4CK9 - chain A; structure by X-ray diffraction, 2.74 A resolution.

Chain A:
Protein: Sterol 14-alpha demethylase
Source organism: Trypanosoma cruzi
Notes: EC 1.14.13.70
UniProt: Q7Z1V1 (CP51_TRYCC); numbering as in UniProt (aligned over 32-481)
Chain sequence (460 residues; each row starts with the number of its first residue):
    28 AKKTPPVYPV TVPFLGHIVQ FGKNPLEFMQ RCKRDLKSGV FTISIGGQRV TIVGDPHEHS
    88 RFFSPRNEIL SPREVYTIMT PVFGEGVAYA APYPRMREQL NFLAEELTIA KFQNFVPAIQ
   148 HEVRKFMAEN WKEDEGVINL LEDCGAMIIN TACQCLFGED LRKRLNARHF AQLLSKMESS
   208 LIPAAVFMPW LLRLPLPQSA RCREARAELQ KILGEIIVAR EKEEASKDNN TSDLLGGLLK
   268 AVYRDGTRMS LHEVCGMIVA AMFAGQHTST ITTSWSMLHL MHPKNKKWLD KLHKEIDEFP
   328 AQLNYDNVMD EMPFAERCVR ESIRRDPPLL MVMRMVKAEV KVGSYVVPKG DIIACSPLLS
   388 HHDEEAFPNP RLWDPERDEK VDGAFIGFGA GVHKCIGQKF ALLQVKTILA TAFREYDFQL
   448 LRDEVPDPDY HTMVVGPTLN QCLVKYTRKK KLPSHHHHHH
Not modelled in the structure: 28, 216-222, 251-258, 478-487
Differences from the reference sequence: expression tag (28-31, 482-487)
Metal / ion sites: heme Fe: Cys422 (together with LFT)
Residues lining bound ligands:
  - heme (HEM): Tyr103, Tyr116, Leu127, Leu130, Leu134, Ala288, Ala291, Gly292, Thr295, Ser296, Thr299, Ile350, Pro355, Leu356, Val359, Met360, Arg361, Ile413, Gly414, Phe415, Gly416, Val419, His420, Lys421, Cys422, Ile423, Gly424, Phe427, Ala428
  - LFT ((1S)-1-(4-chlorophenyl)-2-(1H-imidazol-1-yl)ethyl [4-(propan-2-yl)phenyl]carbamate): Tyr103, Met106, Ala115, Tyr116, Met123, Gln126, Leu127, Leu130, Met284, Ala287, Phe290, Ala291, Thr295, Leu356, Cys422, Met460
UniProt features mapped onto this chain:
  - binding site (heme): Cys422
  - natural variant: Asp62 (D62E: In allele 2), Ala117 (A117S: In allele 2), Glu160 (E160K: In allele 2)
  - mutagenesis: Ile105 (I105F: Increases activity on norlanosterol and obtusifoliol)
What the authors report for this chain:
  - binding site for LFT: Met106, Tyr116, Leu127, Ala287, Ala291, Thr295, Leu356, Met460
  - conformationally variable residues (side-chain flip): Tyr116

Overview:
Chain A binds heme and compound LFT. UniProt lists heme-binding residue Cys422 and one mutagenesis site. The
paper reports a binding site for LFT at Met106, Tyr116 and Leu127 among others; conformational variability at
Tyr116.
Chain A is Sterol 14-alpha demethylase (Trypanosoma cruzi); the structure, STEROL 14-ALPHA DEMETHYLASE
(CYP51)FROM TRYPANOSOMA CRUZI IN COMPLEX WITH (S)-1-(4-chlorophenyl)-2-(1H-imidazol-1-yl)ethyl 4-
isopropylphenylcarbamate (LFT), was determined by X-ray diffraction (same publication as 4CK8 and 4CKA).
